Entry 8D8K (electron microscopy, 3.13 A resolution); this record covers chains 6 and a of the 35 polymer chains in the assembly.

Chain 6:
Protein: 37S ribosomal protein S35, mitochondrial
Source organism: Saccharomyces cerevisiae
UniProtKB: P53292 (RT35_YEAST); residues 1-345 here = UniProt positions 1-345
Sequence (345 residues; each row starts with the number of its first residue):
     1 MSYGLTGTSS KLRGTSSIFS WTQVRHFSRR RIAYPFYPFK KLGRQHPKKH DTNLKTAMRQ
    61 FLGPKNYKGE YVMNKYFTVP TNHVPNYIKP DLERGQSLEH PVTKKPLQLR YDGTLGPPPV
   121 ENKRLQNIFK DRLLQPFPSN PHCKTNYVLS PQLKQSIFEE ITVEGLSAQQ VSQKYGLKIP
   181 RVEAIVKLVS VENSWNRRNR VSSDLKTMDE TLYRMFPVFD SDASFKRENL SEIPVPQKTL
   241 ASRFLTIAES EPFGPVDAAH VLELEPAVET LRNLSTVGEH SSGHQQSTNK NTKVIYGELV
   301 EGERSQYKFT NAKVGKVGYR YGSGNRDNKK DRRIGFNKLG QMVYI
Not modelled in the structure: 1-26, 223-290

Chain a:
Molecule: 15S ribosomal RNA
Source organism: Saccharomyces cerevisiae
Sequence (1713 nucleotides; row label = number of the first residue in the row; numbers below 1 keep their minus sign (U-63 is residue -63)):
   -63 UUUUAUAUAA UAAUAAUAAU AUAUAUAUAU AUAUAUUAUU AUAUUAGUUA UAUAAUAAGG
    -3 AAAAGUAAAA AAUUUAUAAG AAUAUGAUGU UGGUUCAGAU UAAGCGCUAA AUAAGGACAU
    57 GACACAUGCG AAUCAUACGU UUAUUAUUGA UAAGAUAAUA AAUAUGUGGU GUAAACGUGA
   117 GUAAUUUUAU UAGGAAUUAA UGAACUAUAG AAUAAGCUAA AUACUUAAUA UAUUAUUAUA
   177 UAAAAAUAAU UUAUAUAAUA AAAAGGAUAU AUAUAUAAUA UAUAUUUAUC UAUAGUCAAG
   237 CCAAUAAUGG UUUAGGUAGU AGGUUUAUUA AGAGUUAAAC CUAGCCAACG AUCCAUAAUC
   297 GAUAAUGAAA GUUAGAACGA UCACGUUGAC UCUGAAAUAU AGUCAAUAUC UAUAAGAUAC
   357 AGCAGUGAGG AAUAUUGGAC AAUGAUCGAA AGAUUGAUCC AGUUACUUAU UAGGAUGAUA
   417 UAUAAAAAUA UUUUAUUUUA UUUAUAAAUA UUAAAUAUUU AUAAUAAUAA UAAUAAUAAU
   477 AUAUAUAUAU AAAUUGAUUA AAAAUAAAAU CCAUAAAUAA UUAAAAUAAU GAUAUUAAUU
   537 ACCAUAUAUA UUUUUAUAUG GAUAUAUAUA UUAAUAAUAA UAUUAAUUUU AUUAUUAUUA
   597 AUAAUAUAUU UUAAUAGUCC UGACUAAUAU UUGUGCCAGC AGUCGCGGUA ACACAAAGAG
   657 GGCGAGCGUU AAUCAUAAUG GUUUAAAGGA UCCGUAGAAU GAAUUAUAUA UUAUAAUUUA
   717 GAGUUAAUAA AAUAUAAUUA AAGAAUUAUA AUAGUAAAGA UGAAAUAAUA AUAAUAAUUA
   777 UAAGACUAAU AUAUGUGAAA AUAUUAAUUA AAUAUUAACU GACAUUGAGG GAUUAAAACU
   837 AGAGUAGCGA AACGGAUUCG AUACCCGUGU AGUUCUAGUA GUAAACUAUG AAUACAAUUA
   897 UUUAUAAUAU AUAUUAUAUA UAAAUAAUAA AUGAAAAUGA AAGUAUUCCA CCUGAAGAGU
   957 ACGUUAGCAA UAAUGAAACU CAAAACAAUA GACGGUUACA GACUUAAGCA GUGGAGCAUG
  1017 UUAUUUAAUU CGAUAAUCCA CGACUAACCU UACCAUAUUU UGAAUAUUAU AAUAAUUAUU
  1077 AUAAUUAUUA UAUUACAGGC GUUACAUUGU UGUCUUUAGU UCGUGCUGCA AAGUUUUAGA
  1137 UUAAGUUCAU AAACGAACAA AACUCCAUAU AUAUAAUUUU AAUUAUAUAU AAUUUUAUAU
  1197 UAUUUAUUAA UAUAAAGAAA GGAAUUAAGA CAAAUCAUAA UGAUCCUUAU AAUAUGGGUA
  1257 AUAGACGUGC UAUAAUAAAA UGAUAAUAAA AUUAUAUAAA AUAUAUUUAA UUAUAUUUAA
  1317 UUAAUAAUAU AAAACAUUUU AAUUUUUAAU AUAUUUUUUU AUUAUAUAUU AAUAUGAAUU
  1377 AUAAUCUGAA AUUCGAUUAU AUGAAAAAAG AAUUGCUAGU AAUACGUAAA UUAGUAUGUU
  1437 ACGGUGAAUA UUCUAACUGU UUCGCACUAA UCACUCAUCA CGCGUUGAAA CAUAUUAUUA
  1497 UCUUAUUAUU UAUAUAAUAU UUUUUAAUAA AUAUUAAUAA UUAUUAAUUU AUAUUUAUUU
  1557 AUAUCAGAAA UAAUAUGAAU UAAUGCGAAG UUGAAAUACA GUUACCGUAG GGGAACCUGC
  1617 GGUGGGCUUA UAAAUAUCUU AAAUAUUCUU ACA
Not modelled in the structure: -54 to -16, 3-7, 86-88, 167-171, 211-213, 421-477, 546-549, 564-599, 705-707, 906-910, 1075-1077, 1362-1366, 1529-1535
Metal / ion sites: Mg2+ site 1 near A20 (its only coordinating residue here); Mg2+ site 2 near A33 (its only coordinating residue here); Mg2+ site 3 near C54 (its only coordinating residue here); Mg2+ site 4: A55, U56, G115; Mg2+ site 5 near A110 (its only coordinating residue here); Mg2+ site 6: A116, G117, A294; Mg2+ site 7: G117, A294; Mg2+ site 8: A159, C160; Mg2+ site 9 near U256 (its only coordinating residue here); Mg2+ site 10 near G270 (its only coordinating residue here); Mg2+ site 11: A287, U288; Mg2+ site 12: A312, A313; 31 more Mg2+ sites not listed

Interface between chain 6 and chain a:
Pairs across the interface (100):
  Phe27(6) - U624(a)  base contact
  Ser28(6) - A622(a)  phosphate contact
  Ser28(6) - A623(a)  hydrogen bond to the phosphate
  Arg29(6) - A623(a)  hydrogen bond to the phosphate
  Arg29(6) - U624(a)  hydrogen bond to the sugar
  Arg29(6) - A625(a)  salt bridge to the phosphate
  Arg30(6) - A623(a)  sugar contact
  Arg30(6) - U624(a)  hydrogen bond to the phosphate
  Arg30(6) - A625(a)  phosphate contact
  Arg30(6) - G656(a)  hydrogen bond to the phosphate
  Arg30(6) - G657(a)  salt bridge to the phosphate
  Ile32(6) - A498(a)  sugar contact
  Ile32(6) - A625(a)  phosphate contact
  Tyr34(6) - A496(a)  stacking on the base
  Tyr34(6) - A497(a)  sugar contact
  Tyr34(6) - A498(a)  hydrogen bond to the phosphate
  Lys41(6) - U495(a)  sugar contact
  Lys41(6) - A496(a)  salt bridge to the phosphate
  Leu42(6) - U495(a)  hydrogen bond to the sugar
  Gly43(6) - U494(a)  base contact
  Gly43(6) - U495(a)  base contact
  Arg44(6) - U494(a)  hydrogen bond to the sugar
  Gln45(6) - U494(a)  hydrogen bond to the base
  Gln45(6) - U495(a)  base contact
  His46(6) - A489(a)  base contact
  Pro47(6) - A493(a)  hydrogen bond to the base
  Pro47(6) - U494(a)  base contact
  Lys48(6) - A489(a)  salt bridge to the phosphate
  Lys48(6) - U490(a)  phosphate contact
  Lys49(6) - A489(a)  base contact
  His50(6) - U490(a)  salt bridge to the phosphate
  His50(6) - U491(a)  hydrogen bond to the base
  His50(6) - G492(a)  hydrogen bond to the base
  His50(6) - A493(a)  base contact
  His50(6) - A498(a)  base contact
  His50(6) - A499(a)  base contact
  Asp51(6) - U495(a)  base contact
  Asp51(6) - A498(a)  base contact
  Thr52(6) - A498(a)  phosphate contact
  Asn53(6) - U495(a)  hydrogen bond to the base
  Asn53(6) - A496(a)  hydrogen bond to the sugar
  Asn53(6) - A498(a)  hydrogen bond to the phosphate
  Lys55(6) - A414(a)  base contact
  Lys55(6) - A500(a)  hydrogen bond to the sugar
  Lys65(6) - A414(a)  salt bridge to the phosphate
  Lys65(6) - U415(a)  salt bridge to the phosphate
  Asn66(6) - U482(a)  hydrogen bond to the phosphate
  Tyr67(6) - U482(a)  base contact
  Lys68(6) - U480(a)  base contact
  Tyr71(6) - A414(a)  phosphate contact
  Val72(6) - A481(a)  phosphate contact
  Met73(6) - A481(a)  base contact
  His100(6) - A481(a)  base contact
  Pro101(6) - A481(a)  sugar contact
  Leu115(6) - A481(a)  hydrogen bond to the base
  Ser194(6) - U545(a)  sugar contact
  Arg198(6) - A544(a)  base contact
  Arg198(6) - U545(a)  hydrogen bond to the base
  Arg198(6) - U550(a)  hydrogen bond to the base
  Arg198(6) - U551(a)  hydrogen bond to the base
  Arg200(6) - U550(a)  sugar contact
  Arg200(6) - U551(a)  hydrogen bond to the sugar
  Glu303(6) - A524(a)  phosphate contact
  Arg304(6) - A520(a)  salt bridge to the phosphate
  Arg304(6) - A521(a)  salt bridge to the phosphate
  Arg304(6) - A522(a)  hydrogen bond to the sugar
  Arg304(6) - U523(a)  salt bridge to the phosphate
  Ser305(6) - U523(a)  phosphate contact
  Tyr307(6) - U523(a)  hydrogen bond to the phosphate
  Arg320(6) - A298(a)  base contact
  Gly322(6) - G297(a)  hydrogen bond to the base
  Gly322(6) - U299(a)  sugar contact
  Gly322(6) - C314(a)  base contact
  Gly322(6) - G315(a)  hydrogen bond to the sugar
  Gly324(6) - U299(a)  phosphate contact
  Gly324(6) - A300(a)  phosphate contact
  Asn325(6) - G51(a)  hydrogen bond to the sugar
  Arg326(6) - A300(a)  salt bridge to the phosphate
  Arg326(6) - A301(a)  salt bridge to the phosphate
  Asp327(6) - A50(a)  hydrogen bond to the sugar
  Asp327(6) - G51(a)  sugar contact
  Asp327(6) - U404(a)  sugar contact
  Asn328(6) - G51(a)  sugar contact
  Asn328(6) - U403(a)  hydrogen bond to the sugar
  Asn328(6) - U404(a)  sugar contact
  Lys329(6) - A300(a)  phosphate contact
  Lys329(6) - A301(a)  phosphate contact
  Lys329(6) - U404(a)  hydrogen bond to the sugar
  Lys330(6) - U36(a)  salt bridge to the phosphate
  Lys330(6) - U404(a)  phosphate contact
  Lys330(6) - A405(a)  phosphate contact
  Arg332(6) - A50(a)  hydrogen bond to the base
  Arg332(6) - U404(a)  hydrogen bond to the base
  Arg332(6) - A405(a)  sugar contact
  Ile334(6) - A405(a)  sugar contact
  Gln341(6) - A534(a)  sugar contact
  Met342(6) - U406(a)  sugar contact
  Tyr344(6) - A49(a)  hydrogen bond to the base
  Tyr344(6) - A50(a)  sugar contact
  Tyr344(6) - A405(a)  base contact
Interface residues without a listed pair, chain 6 (58 interface residues in all): Arg31, Pro35, Phe39, Leu54, Leu107, Tyr321, Ser323
Interface residues without a listed pair, chain a (50 interface residues in all): G413, A552

Summary:
The interface between chain 6 and chain a involves 58 residues on one side and 50 on the other, with 33
hydrogen bonds, 13 salt bridges and 1 aromatic stacking contact. Among the polar pairs are Gln45(6)-U494(a),
Pro47(6)-A493(a) and His50(6)-U491(a).
Chain 6 is 37S ribosomal protein S35, mitochondrial and chain a is 15S ribosomal RNA, both from Saccharomyces
cerevisiae; the structure, Yeast mitochondrial small subunit assembly intermediate (State 2), was determined
by electron microscopy (same publication as 8D8J and 8D8L).
